Entry 1HWH (X-ray diffraction, 2.90 A resolution); this record covers chains A and B.

== Chain A ==
Name: Growth hormone
From: Homo sapiens
UniProtKB: P01241 (SOMA_HUMAN); residues 1-191 here correspond to UniProt positions 27-217 (UniProt number = residue number + 26)
Chain sequence (191 residues; each row starts with the number of its first residue):
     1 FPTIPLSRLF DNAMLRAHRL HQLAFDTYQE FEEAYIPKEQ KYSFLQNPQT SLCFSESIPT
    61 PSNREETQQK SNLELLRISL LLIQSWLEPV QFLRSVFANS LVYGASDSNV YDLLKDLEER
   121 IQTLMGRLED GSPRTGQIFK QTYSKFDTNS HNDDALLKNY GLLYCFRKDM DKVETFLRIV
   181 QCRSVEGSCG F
Not modelled in the structure: 148-153
Construct notes: engineered mutation Arg120 (Gly146 in P01241)
Disulfides: Cys53-Cys165, Cys182-Cys189
Curated features (UniProtKB/Swiss-Prot):
  - binding site (Zn(2+)): His18, Glu174
  - modified residue: Ser106 (Phosphoserine), Gln137 (Deamidated glutamine), Ser150 (Phosphoserine), Asn152 (Deamidated asparagine)

== Chain B ==
Name: Growth hormone binding protein
From: Homo sapiens
Notes: fragment: extracellular domain
UniProtKB: P10912 (GHR_HUMAN); residues 1-237 here correspond to UniProt positions 19-255 (UniProt number = residue number + 18)
Chain sequence (237 residues; numbered 1 to 237; the number before each row is that of its first residue):
     1 FSGSEATAAI LSRAPWSLQS VNPGLKTNSS KEPKFTKCRS PERETFSCHW TDEVHHGTKN
    61 LGPIQLFYTR RNTQEWTQEW KECPDYVSAG ENSCYFNSSF TSIWIPYCIK LTSNGGTVDE
   121 KCFSVDEIVQ PDPPIALNWT LLNVSLTGIH ADIQVRWEAP RNADIQKGWM VLEYELQYKE
   181 VNETKWKMMD PILTTSVPVY SLKVDKEYEV RVRSKQRNSG NYGEFSEVLY VTLPQMS
Not modelled in the structure: 1-31, 53-62
Disulfides: Cys38-Cys48, Cys83-Cys94, Cys108-Cys122
Curated features (UniProtKB/Swiss-Prot):
  - motif: Tyr222 to Ser226 (WSXWS motif)
  - glycosylation (N-linked (GlcNAc...) asparagine): Asn28, Asn97, Asn138, Asn143, Asn182

== Chain A / chain B interface ==
Residue-residue contacts (44; chain A residue first):
  His18(A) with Arg217(B), hydrogen bond; Asn218(B)
  His21(A) with Asn218(B)
  Gln22(A) with Asn218(B)
  Phe25(A) with Asn218(B); Ser219(B); Gly220(B)
  Lys41(A) with Glu127(B), salt bridge
  Tyr42(A) with Glu120(B); Lys121(B); Cys122(B)
  Leu45(A) with Cys122(B), hydrophobic
  Gln46(A) with Glu120(B)
  Pro48(A) with Arg71(B); Gln74(B)
  Ser51(A) with Arg71(B), hydrogen bond
  Leu52(A) with Arg71(B); Thr73(B)
  Glu56(A) with Arg71(B), salt bridge
  Pro61(A) with Trp104(B)
  Ser62(A) with Ser102(B), hydrogen bond; Ile103(B), hydrogen bond (backbone-backbone)
  Asn63(A) with Trp169(B)
  Arg64(A) with Glu44(B); Asp164(B), salt bridge; Lys167(B); Trp169(B)
  Thr67(A) with Trp169(B)
  Gln68(A) with Asp164(B); Lys167(B)
  Arg167(A) with Glu127(B), salt bridge
  Lys168(A) with Trp104(B), hydrogen bond (side chain-backbone)
  Asp171(A) with Arg43(B), salt bridge; Trp104(B), hydrogen bond
  Lys172(A) with Trp104(B)
  Thr175(A) with Arg43(B), hydrogen bond; Trp169(B)
  Arg178(A) with Gly168(B)
  Ile179(A) with Lys167(B); Gly168(B); Trp169(B), hydrophobic
  Cys182(A) with Lys167(B); Gly168(B)
  Cys189(A) with Ile165(B)
Interface residues without a listed pair, chain A (30 interface residues in all): Tyr164, Glu174, Phe176
Interface residues without a listed pair, chain B (28 interface residues in all): Glu75, Thr101, Cys108, Phe123, Ser124, Asp126, Gln166

== Overview ==
30 residues of chain A and 28 residues of chain B are in contact; the contacts include 7 hydrogen bonds and 5
salt bridges. Among the polar pairs are Lys41(A)-Glu127(B), Glu56(A)-Arg71(B) and Arg64(A)-Asp164(B). Curated
annotation (UniProt) lists Zn2+-binding residues His18(A) and Glu174(A) on chain A.
Here chain A is Growth hormone and chain B is Growth hormone binding protein, both from Homo sapiens. Entry
1HWH (1:1 complex of human growth hormone mutant G120R with its soluble binding protein) was determined by
X-ray diffraction, deposited together with 1HWG.
